5XE8 - chains A and C; structure by X-ray diffraction, 3.10 A resolution.

== Chain A (and C) ==
Name: Putative ABC transporter, ATP-binding protein ComA
Organism: Streptococcus mutans serotype c
Notes: chain C of this document is another copy of the same molecule, construct and numbering; everything in this record applies to it too
Reference sequence: Q8DW05 (Q8DW05_STRMU); residues 6-150 here correspond to UniProt positions 50-194 (UniProt number = residue number + 44)
Amino-acid sequence (152 residues; numbered 5 to 156; the number before each row is that of its first residue):
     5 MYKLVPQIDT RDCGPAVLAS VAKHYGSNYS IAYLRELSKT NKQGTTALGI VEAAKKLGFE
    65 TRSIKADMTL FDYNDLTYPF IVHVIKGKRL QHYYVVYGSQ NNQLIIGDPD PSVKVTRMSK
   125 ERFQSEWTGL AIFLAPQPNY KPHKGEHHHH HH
Disordered / not traced: 5, 141-156 (chain C: 5, 25-37, 141-156)
Construct notes: initiating methionine (5); expression tag (151-156)
From the paper describing this entry:
  - catalytic residues: Cys17, His96, Asp112 (citing earlier work)
  - mutagenesis - A70R (approximately 1%): decreased catalytic activity

== Chain A / chain C interface ==
Pairs across the interface (42):
  Lys43(A) - Asn45(C)
  Lys43(A) - Gln47(C)
  Asn45(A) - Lys43(C)
  Gln47(A) - Ser42(C)
  Gln47(A) - Thr50(C)
  Gln47(A) - Leu52(C)
  Gln47(A) - Glu56(C)  hydrogen bond
  Thr50(A) - Gln47(C)
  Thr50(A) - Gln95(C)
  Ala51(A) - Leu94(C)  hydrophobic
  Ala51(A) - Gln95(C)
  Leu52(A) - Gln47(C)
  Leu52(A) - Leu94(C)
  Gly53(A) - Gln47(C)
  Val55(A) - Lys92(C)
  Val55(A) - Leu94(C)  hydrophobic
  Glu56(A) - Gln47(C)  hydrogen bond
  Ser67(A) - Lys92(C)
  Ser67(A) - Leu94(C)
  Lys69(A) - Ile89(C)
  Lys69(A) - Gln128(C)
  Lys69(A) - Ser129(C)  hydrogen bond (side chain-backbone)
  Lys69(A) - Glu130(C)
  Lys69(A) - Trp131(C)  hydrogen bond (side chain-backbone)
  His87(A) - His87(C)
  Ile89(A) - Lys69(C)
  Ile89(A) - Leu134(C)  hydrophobic
  Lys92(A) - Leu52(C)
  Leu94(A) - Ala51(C)  hydrophobic
  Leu94(A) - Val55(C)  hydrophobic
  Leu94(A) - Ser67(C)
  Leu94(A) - Leu134(C)  hydrophobic
  Gln95(A) - Thr50(C)  hydrogen bond
  Gln95(A) - Ala51(C)
  Gln95(A) - Gln95(C)  hydrogen bond
  Gln128(A) - Lys69(C)
  Ser129(A) - Lys69(C)  hydrogen bond (backbone-side chain)
  Glu130(A) - Lys69(C)  hydrogen bond (backbone-side chain)
  Trp131(A) - Lys69(C)  hydrogen bond (backbone-side chain)
  Thr132(A) - Ile89(C)
  Thr132(A) - Thr132(C)
  Leu134(A) - Ile89(C)  hydrophobic
Other interface residues (no listed pair), chain A (25 interface residues in all): Thr49, Thr65, Arg93
Other interface residues (no listed pair), chain C (24 interface residues in all): Lys46, Gly53

== Summary ==
Chain A and chain C form an interface of 25 and 24 residues respectively; the contacts include 9 hydrogen
bonds. Polar contacts include Gln47(A)-Glu56(C), Lys69(A)-Ser129(C) and Lys69(A)-Trp131(C). The paper reports
catalytic residues Cys17(A), His96(A) and Asp112(A); A70R of chain A reduces catalytic activity.
Chain A and chain C are both Putative ABC transporter, ATP-binding protein ComA (Streptococcus mutans serotype
c); the structure, Crystal Structure of the Peptidase Domain of Streptococcus mutans ComA, was determined by
X-ray diffraction (same publication as 5XE9).
